8WH4 - chains D and E of the 7 polymer chains in the assembly; structure by electron microscopy, 3.03 A resolution.

== Chain D (and E) ==
Name: Uncoating factor OPG117
From: Monkeypox virus
Notes: chain E of this document is another copy of the same molecule, construct and numbering; everything in this record applies to it too
Reference sequence: Q5IXS3 (Q5IXS3_MONPV); residues 1-785 here = UniProt positions 1-785
Chain sequence (785 residues; numbered 1 to 785; the number before each row is that of its first residue):
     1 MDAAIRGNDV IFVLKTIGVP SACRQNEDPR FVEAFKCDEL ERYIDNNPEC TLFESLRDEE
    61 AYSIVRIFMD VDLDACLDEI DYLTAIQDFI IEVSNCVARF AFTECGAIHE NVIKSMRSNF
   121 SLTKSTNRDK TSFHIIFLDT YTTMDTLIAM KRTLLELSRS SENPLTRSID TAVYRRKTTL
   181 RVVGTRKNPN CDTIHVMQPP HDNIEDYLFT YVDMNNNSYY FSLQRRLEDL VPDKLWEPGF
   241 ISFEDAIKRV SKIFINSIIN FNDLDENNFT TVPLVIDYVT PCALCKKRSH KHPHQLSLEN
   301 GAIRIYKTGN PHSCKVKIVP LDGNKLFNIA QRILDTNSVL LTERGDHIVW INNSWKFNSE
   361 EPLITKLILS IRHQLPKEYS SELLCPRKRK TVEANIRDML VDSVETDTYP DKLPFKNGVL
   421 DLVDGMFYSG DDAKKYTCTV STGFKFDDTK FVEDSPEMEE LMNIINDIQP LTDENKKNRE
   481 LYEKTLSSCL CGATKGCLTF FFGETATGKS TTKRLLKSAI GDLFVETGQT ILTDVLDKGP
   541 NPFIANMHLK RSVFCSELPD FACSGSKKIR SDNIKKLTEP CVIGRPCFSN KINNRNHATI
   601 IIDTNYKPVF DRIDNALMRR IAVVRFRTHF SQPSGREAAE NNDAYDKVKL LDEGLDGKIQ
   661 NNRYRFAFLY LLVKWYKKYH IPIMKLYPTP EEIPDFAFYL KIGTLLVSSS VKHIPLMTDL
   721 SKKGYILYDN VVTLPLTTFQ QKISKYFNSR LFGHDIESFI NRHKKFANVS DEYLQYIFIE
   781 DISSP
Not modelled in the structure: 1-322

== Interface between chain D and chain E ==
Pairs across the interface (30):
  Ile-351(D) with Val-401(E), hydrophobic
  Asn-352(D) with Val-401(E)
  Thr-365(D) with Asp-398(E)
  Lys-366(D) with Arg-397(E); Asp-398(E); Leu-400(E), hydrogen bond (side chain-backbone)
  Leu-369(D) with Asp-398(E)
  Leu-384(D) with Asn-324(E)
  Pro-386(D) with Ala-394(E), hydrophobic; Asn-395(E)
  Arg-389(D) with Asn-395(E), hydrogen bond; Asp-398(E), salt bridge
  Thr-505(D) with Asn-615(E)
  Ser-634(D) with Gly-703(E); Thr-704(E)
  Gly-635(D) with Gly-703(E)
  Glu-637(D) with Val-707(E)
  Ala-638(D) with Val-707(E)
  Glu-640(D) with Ser-710(E); Lys-712(E)
  Asn-641(D) with Ser-708(E); Ser-709(E), hydrogen bond (backbone-backbone); Ser-710(E), hydrogen bond (backbone-backbone); Lys-712(E); His-713(E), hydrogen bond
  Asn-642(D) with Ser-708(E); Ser-710(E)
  Asp-643(D) with Ser-710(E); Lys-765(E), salt bridge; Gln-775(E), hydrogen bond
Interface residues without a listed pair, chain D (20 interface residues in all): Lys-356, Arg-372, Arg-750
Interface residues without a listed pair, chain E (24 interface residues in all): Phe-327, Thr-391, Met-399, Ile-702, Val-769, Ile-779

== Overview ==
Chain D and chain E form an interface of 20 and 24 residues respectively, with 6 hydrogen bonds and 2 salt
bridges. Polar contacts include Arg-389(D)/Asp-398(E), Asp-643(D)/Lys-765(E) and Lys-366(D)/Leu-400(E).
Chain D and chain E are both Uncoating factor OPG117 (Monkeypox virus); the structure, MPOX E5 hexamer ssDNA
bound apo conformation, was determined by electron microscopy, deposited together with 8WH0 and 8WH2.
